8PPU - chains D and B of the 7 polymer chains in the assembly; structure by electron microscopy, 3.02 A resolution.

== Chain D ==
Molecule: DNA polymerase sliding clamp
From: Pyrococcus abyssi GE5
UniProtKB: Q9UYX8 (PCNA_PYRAB); numbering as in UniProt (aligned over 1-249)
Chain sequence (261 residues; numbered -11 to 249; the number before each row is that of its first residue; numbers below 1 keep their minus sign (Met-11 is residue -11)):
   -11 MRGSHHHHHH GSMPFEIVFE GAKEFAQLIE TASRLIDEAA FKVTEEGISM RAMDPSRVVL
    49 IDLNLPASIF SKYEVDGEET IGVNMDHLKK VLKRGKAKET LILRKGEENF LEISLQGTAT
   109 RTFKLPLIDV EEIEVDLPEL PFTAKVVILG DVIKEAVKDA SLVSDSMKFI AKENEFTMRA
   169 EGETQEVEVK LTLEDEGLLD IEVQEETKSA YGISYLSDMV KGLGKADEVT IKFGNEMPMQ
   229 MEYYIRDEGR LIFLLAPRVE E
Not modelled in the structure: -11 to 1, 248-249
Construct notes: initiating methionine (-11); expression tag (-10 to 0)

== Chain B ==
Molecule: DP2
From: Pyrococcus abyssi GE5
Chain sequence (1270 residues; numbered 1 to 1270; the number before each row is that of its first residue):
     1 MELPKEMEEY FEMLQREIDK AYEIAKKARA QGKDPSLDVE IPQATDMAGR VESLVGPPGV
    61 AKRIRELVKE YGKEIAALKI VDEIIEGKFG DLGSREKYAE QAVRTALAIL TEGIVSAPIE
   121 GIANVKIKRN TWADNSEYLA LYYAGPIRSS GGTAQALSVL VGDYVRRKLG LDRFKPSEKH
   181 IERMVEEVDL YHRAVTRLQY HPSPEEVRLA MRNIPIEITG EATDDVEVSH RDVPGVETNQ
   241 LRGGAILVLA EGVLQKAKKL VKYIDKMGIE GWEWLKEFVE AKEKGEPKEE GKEESLAEST
   301 LEETKVEVDM GFYYSLYQKF KEEIAPSDKY AKEVIGGRPL FSDPSKPGGF RLRYGRSRAS
   361 GFATWGINPA TMILVDEFLA IGTQLKTERP GKGAVVTPVT TIEGPIVKLK DGSVLRVDDY
   421 NLALKVREDV EEILYLGDAV IAFGDFVENN QTLLPANYCE EWWILEFVKA LKEIYEVHLE
   481 PFTENEEESI EEASDYLEID PEFLKEMLRD PLRVKPPVEL AIHFSEVLGI PLHPYYTLYW
   541 NSVEPKDVEK LWRLLKNYAE IEWSNFRGIK FAKKIVISQE KLGDSKRTLE LLGLPHTVRD
   601 GNVIVDYPWA AALLTPLGNL NWEFMAKPLY ATIDIINENN EIKLRDRGIS WIGARMGRPE
   661 KAKERKMKPP VQVLFPIGLA GGSSRDIKKA AEEGKVAEVE IAFFKCPKCG HVGPEHLCPN
   721 CGTRKELLWV CPRCNAEYPE SQAEGYNYTC PKCNVKLRPY AKRKIRPSEL LNRAMENVKV
   781 YGVDKLKGVM GMTSGWKMPE PLEKGLLRAK NDVYVFKDGT IRFDATDAPI THFRPREIGV
   841 SVEKLRELGY THDFEGKPLV SEDQIVELKP QDIILSKEAG RYLLKVAKFV DDLLEKFYGL
   901 PRFYNAEKME DLIGHLVIGL APHTSAGIVG RIIGFVDALV GYAHPYFHAA KRRNCDGDED
   961 AVMLLLDALL NFSRYYLPEK RGGKMDAPLV ITTRLDPREV DSEVHNMDIV RYYPLEFYEA
  1021 TYELKSPKEL VGVIERVEDR LGKPEMYYGL KFTHDTDDIA LGPKMSLYKQ LGDMEEKVRR
  1081 QLEVAKRIRA VDEHGVAEKI LNSHLIPDLR GNLRSFTRQE FRCVKCNTKF RRPPLNGKCP
  1141 VCGGKIVLTV SKGAIEKYLG TAKMLVTEYN VKNYTRQRIC LTERDIDSLF ENVFPETQLT
  1201 LIVNPNDICQ RLVMARTGEV NKSGLLENLS NGSKKTEKAE KAEKPRKKSD EKPKKKRVIS
  1261 LEEFFSRKSK
Not modelled in the structure: 1, 284-307, 1217-1270
Bound ions: Zn2+ site 1: Cys706, Cys709, Cys718, Cys721; Zn2+ site 2: Cys731, Cys734, Cys753; Mg2+: Asp956, Asp958; Zn2+ site 3: Cys1123, Cys1126, Cys1139, Cys1142
From the paper describing this entry:
  - Mg2+ coordination: Asn954, Asp956, Asp958
  - binding site for the 21-nt DNA strand: Arg193, Pro1107, Arg1114, Arg1178
  - mutagenesis - R1178A: unchanged catalytic activity on ssDNA
  - mutagenesis - R1178A: decreased catalytic activity on P/T substrates
  - mutagenesis - P1107A, R1114A: unchanged catalytic activity

== How chain D and chain B interact ==
Contacting residue pairs (8):
  Asp25(D) with Gly782(B); Val783(B)
  Glu26(D) with Val780(B); Tyr781(B), hydrogen bond (side chain-backbone); Gly782(B), hydrogen bond (side chain-backbone)
  Ile116(D) with Tyr781(B), hydrophobic
  Asp117(D) with Lys779(B); Tyr781(B), hydrogen bond (backbone-side chain)
Interface residues without a listed pair, chain D (7 interface residues in all): Asn72, Val118, Glu119
Interface residues without a listed pair, chain B (6 interface residues in all): Lys896

== Overview ==
Chain D and chain B form an interface of 7 and 6 residues respectively, with 3 hydrogen bonds. Among the polar
pairs are Glu26(D)-Tyr781(B), Glu26(D)-Gly782(B) and Asp117(D)-Tyr781(B). From the paper: a binding site for
the 21-nt DNA strand at Arg193(B), Pro1107(B) and Arg1114(B) among others; R1178A of chain B reduces catalytic
activity on P/T substrates; 3 substitutions were tested in all.
Here chain D is DNA polymerase sliding clamp and chain B is DP2, both from Pyrococcus abyssi GE5. Entry 8PPU
(Pyrococcus abyssi DNA polymerase D (PolD) in its editing mode bound to a primer/template substrate containing
...) was determined by electron microscopy, deposited together with 8PPT and 8PPV.
